5ZR2 - chains A and B; structure by X-ray diffraction, 2.95 A resolution.

== Chain A (and B) ==
Molecule: Phosphoglycerate mutase family protein, putative
Source organism: Entamoeba histolytica HM-1:IMSS-A
Notes: chain B of this document is another copy of the same molecule, construct and numbering; everything in this record applies to it too
UniProt: N9V397 (N9V397_ENTHI); residues 1-205 here = UniProt positions 1-205
Sequence (211 residues; row label = number of the first residue in the row):
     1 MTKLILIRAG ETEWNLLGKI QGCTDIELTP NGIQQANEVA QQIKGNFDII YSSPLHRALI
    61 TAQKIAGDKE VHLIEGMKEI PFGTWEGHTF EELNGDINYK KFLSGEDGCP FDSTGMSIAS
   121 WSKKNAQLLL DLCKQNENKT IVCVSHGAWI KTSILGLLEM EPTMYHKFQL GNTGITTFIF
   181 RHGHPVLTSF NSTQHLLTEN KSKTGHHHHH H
Not modelled in the structure: 198-211
Differences from the reference sequence: engineered mutation Ala-9 (His in N9V397); expression tag (206-211)
Ligand contacts: phosphoserine (SEP): Arg-8, Asn-15, Lys-19, Ile-20, Gln-21, Gly-22, Arg-57, Glu-79, Phe-82, His-146, Gly-147, Ala-148, Asn-172

== Interface between chain A and chain B ==
Pairs across the interface - 47 pairs, chain A then chain B:
  Gln-42(A) / Gln-194(B)
  Leu-158(A) / Met-164(B)
  Leu-158(A) / Lys-167(B)  hydrogen bond (backbone-side chain)
  Glu-159(A) / Lys-167(B)  salt bridge
  Met-160(A) / Met-160(B)  hydrophobic
  Met-160(A) / Met-164(B)  hydrophobic
  Met-164(A) / Leu-158(B)
  Met-164(A) / Glu-159(B)
  Met-164(A) / Met-160(B)  hydrophobic
  His-166(A) / Val-186(B)
  Lys-167(A) / Leu-158(B)  hydrogen bond (side chain-backbone)
  Lys-167(A) / Glu-159(B)  salt bridge
  Lys-167(A) / Val-186(B)
  Lys-167(A) / Leu-187(B)  hydrogen bond (backbone-backbone)
  Phe-168(A) / Leu-187(B)
  Gln-169(A) / Ile-179(B)
  Gln-169(A) / Val-186(B)
  Gln-169(A) / Leu-187(B)  hydrogen bond (backbone-backbone)
  Gln-169(A) / Thr-188(B)
  Ile-175(A) / Gln-194(B)
  Ile-179(A) / Gln-169(B)
  Val-186(A) / His-166(B)
  Val-186(A) / Lys-167(B)
  Val-186(A) / Gln-169(B)
  Leu-187(A) / Lys-167(B)  hydrogen bond (backbone-backbone)
  Leu-187(A) / Phe-168(B)
  Leu-187(A) / Gln-169(B)  hydrogen bond (backbone-backbone)
  Leu-187(A) / Phe-190(B)
  Thr-188(A) / Gln-169(B)
  Thr-188(A) / Asn-191(B)  hydrogen bond (backbone-side chain)
  Ser-189(A) / Phe-190(B)
  Ser-189(A) / Asn-191(B)
  Phe-190(A) / Leu-187(B)
  Phe-190(A) / Ser-189(B)
  Phe-190(A) / Phe-190(B)  hydrogen bond (backbone-backbone)
  Asn-191(A) / Thr-188(B)  hydrogen bond (side chain-backbone)
  Asn-191(A) / Ser-189(B)
  Ser-192(A) / Ser-192(B)  hydrogen bond
  Ser-192(A) / Gln-194(B)  hydrogen bond
  Thr-193(A) / Gln-194(B)
  Gln-194(A) / Gln-42(B)
  Gln-194(A) / Ile-175(B)
  Gln-194(A) / Ser-192(B)  hydrogen bond
  Gln-194(A) / Thr-193(B)
  Gln-194(A) / Gln-194(B)  hydrogen bond (side chain-backbone)
  Gln-194(A) / His-195(B)  hydrogen bond (side chain-backbone)
  His-195(A) / Gln-194(B)  hydrogen bond (backbone-side chain)
Other interface residues (no listed pair), chain A (23 interface residues in all): Glu-161, Pro-185
Other interface residues (no listed pair), chain B (22 interface residues in all): Pro-185

== Summary ==
23 residues of chain A face 22 of chain B across their interface; the contacts include 15 hydrogen bonds and 2
salt bridges. Among the polar pairs are Glu-159(A)/Lys-167(B), Leu-158(A)/Lys-167(B) and
Thr-188(A)/Asn-191(B). Chain A binds phosphoserine.
Chain A and chain B are both Phosphoglycerate mutase family protein, putative (Entamoeba histolytica
HM-1:IMSS-A); the structure, Crystal Structure of Phosphoserine Phosphatase Mutant (H9A) from Entamoeba
histolytica in complex with Phosphoserine, was determined by X-ray diffraction (same publication as 5ZKK).
